6QG1 - chains D and C of the 16 polymer chains in the assembly; structure by electron microscopy, 4.25 A resolution (low resolution: residue-level contacts below are approximate; hydrogen-bond / salt-bridge calls are withheld).

[Chain D (and C)]
Protein: Translation initiation factor eIF-2B subunit beta
Organism: Saccharomyces cerevisiae (strain ATCC 204508 / S288c)
Notes: chain C of this document is another copy of the same molecule, construct and numbering; everything in this record applies to it too
UniProt: P32502 (EI2BB_YEAST); numbering as in UniProt (aligned over 1-381)
Amino-acid sequence (381 residues; each row starts with the number of its first residue):
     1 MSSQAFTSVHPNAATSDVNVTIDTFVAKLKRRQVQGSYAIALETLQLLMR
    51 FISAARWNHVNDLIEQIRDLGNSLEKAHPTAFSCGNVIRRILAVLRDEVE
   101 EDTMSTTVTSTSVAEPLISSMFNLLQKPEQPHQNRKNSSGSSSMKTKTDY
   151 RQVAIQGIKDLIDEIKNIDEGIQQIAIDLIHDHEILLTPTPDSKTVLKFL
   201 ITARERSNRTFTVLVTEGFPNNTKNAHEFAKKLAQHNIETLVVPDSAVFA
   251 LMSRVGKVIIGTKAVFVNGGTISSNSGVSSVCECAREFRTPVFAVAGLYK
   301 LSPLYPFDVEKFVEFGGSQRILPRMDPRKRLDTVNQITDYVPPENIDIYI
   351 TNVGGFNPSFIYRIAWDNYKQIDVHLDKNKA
Disordered / not traced: 1-9, 109-112, 129-146, 377-381

[Chain D / chain C interface]
Contacting residue pairs (5; chain D residue first):
  H181(D) with R254(C)
  E184(D) with R254(C)
  R254(D) with H181(C); E184(C)
  R289(D) with R289(C)
Other interface residues (no listed pair), chain D (6 interface residues in all): E287, F288
Other interface residues (no listed pair), chain C (6 interface residues in all): E287, F288

[Overview]
The chain D/chain C interface involves 6 residues from each chain.
Chain D and chain C are both Translation initiation factor eIF-2B subunit beta (Saccharomyces cerevisiae
(strain ATCC 204508 / S288c)); the structure, Structure of eIF2B-eIF2 (phosphorylated at Ser51) complex (model
2), was determined by electron microscopy together with 6QG0, 6QG2, 6QG3, 6QG5 and 6QG6 from the same study.
